PDB entry 9EHM | electron microscopy, 4.20 A resolution (low resolution: residue-level contacts below are approximate; hydrogen-bond / salt-bridge calls are withheld) | chains A and P of the 16 polymer chains in the assembly

== Chain A ==
Name: HIV-1 BG505 SOSIP gp120, Envelope glycoprotein gp120
Organism: Human immunodeficiency virus 1
UniProtKB: Q2N0S5 (Q2N0S5_HV1); the construct lacks a stretch of the UniProt sequence and is renumbered around it, so the offset changes along the chain: 33-136 = UniProt 32-135; 145-185 = UniProt 136-176; 187-309 = UniProt 186-308; 312-321 = UniProt 309-318; 2 more segments
Chain sequence (506 residues; each row starts with the number of its first residue; note: 12 numbers in that range are skipped by the numbering (no residue carries them; nothing is unmodelled there); a row labelled like 185A-185I holds insertion residues (185A, then the next letters in order)):
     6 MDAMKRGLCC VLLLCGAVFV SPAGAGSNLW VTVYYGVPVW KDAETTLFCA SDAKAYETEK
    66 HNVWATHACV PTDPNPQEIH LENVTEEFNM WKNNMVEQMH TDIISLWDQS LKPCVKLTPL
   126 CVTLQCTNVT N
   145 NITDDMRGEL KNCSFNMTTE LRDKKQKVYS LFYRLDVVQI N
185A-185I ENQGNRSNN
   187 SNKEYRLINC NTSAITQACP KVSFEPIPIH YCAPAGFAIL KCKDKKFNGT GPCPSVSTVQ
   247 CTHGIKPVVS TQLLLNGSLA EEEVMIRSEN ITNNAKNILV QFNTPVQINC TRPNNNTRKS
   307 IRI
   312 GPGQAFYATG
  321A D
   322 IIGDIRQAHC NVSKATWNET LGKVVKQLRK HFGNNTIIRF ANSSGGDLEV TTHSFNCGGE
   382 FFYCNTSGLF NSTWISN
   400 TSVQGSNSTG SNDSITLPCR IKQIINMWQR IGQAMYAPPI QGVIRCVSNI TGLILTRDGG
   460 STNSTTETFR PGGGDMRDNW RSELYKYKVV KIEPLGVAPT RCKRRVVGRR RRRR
Unresolved in the structure: 6-32, 59-62, 145-151, 185A-185I, 400-410, 506-513
Differences from the reference sequence: engineered mutation Asn332 (Thr330 in Q2N0S5), Cys501 (Ala498 in Q2N0S5); insertion (509-513)
Disulfide bonds: Cys54-Cys74, Cys119-Cys205, Cys126-Cys196, Cys131-Cys157, Cys218-Cys247, Cys228-Cys239, Cys296-Cys331, Cys378-Cys445, Cys385-Cys418
Covalently attached groups: N-acetylglucosamine (NAG) linked to Asn88, Asn133, Asn156, Asn160, Asn197, Asn234, Asn276, Asn295, Asn301, Asn339, Asn363, Asn386, Asn392, Asn448; glycan linked to Asn262, Asn332
From the paper describing this entry:
  - post-translational modification sites: Asn197, Asn276 (citing earlier work)

== Chain P ==
Name: 10-1074 Fab Light Chain
Organism: Homo sapiens
Notes: antibody fragment or engineered binder
Chain sequence (110 residues; numbered 7 to 110 plus 6 insertion-coded residues; the number before each row is that of its first residue; a row labelled like 66A-66C holds insertion residues (66A, then the next letters in order)):
     7 YVRPLSVALG ETARISCGRQ ALGSRAVQWY QHRPGQAPIL LIYNNQDRPS GIPERFSGTP
66A-66C DIN
    67 FGTRATLTIS GVEAGDEADY YCHMWDSRS
95A-95C GFS
    96 WSFGGATRLT VLGQP
Unresolved in the structure: 7
Disulfide bonds: Cys23-Cys88

== Interface between chain A and chain P ==
Pairs across the interface - 8 pairs, chain A then chain P:
  Thr135(A) with Arg94(P)
  Asn301(A) with Phe67(P)
  Ile322(A) with Arg94(P)
  Ile323(A) with Phe67(P)
  Gly324(A) with Arg94(P)
  Asp325(A) with Ser30(P); Ser93(P)
  Ile326(A) with Arg94(P)
Also at the interface, not in a pair above, chain P (5 interface residues in all): Gly29

== Summary ==
Chain A and chain P form an interface of 7 and 5 residues respectively. Covalently linked N-acetylglucosamine:
at Asn88(A), Asn133(A), Asn156(A), Asn160(A), Asn197(A) and Asn234(A) and 8 more. The paper reports
modification sites Asn197(A) and Asn276(A).
Chain A is HIV-1 BG505 SOSIP gp120, Envelope glycoprotein gp120 (Human immunodeficiency virus 1) and chain P
is 10-1074 Fab Light Chain (Homo sapiens); the structure, Structure of HIV-1 BG505 SOSIP.664 Env trimer in
complex with IOMAmin5 and 10-1074 Broadly Neutralizing Antibodies ..., was determined by electron microscopy,
deposited together with 9EHL.
